PDB entry 8H0V | electron microscopy, 3.80 A resolution | chains B and P of the 24 polymer chains in the assembly

Chain B:
Molecule: DNA-directed RNA polymerase subunit beta
From: Komagataella phaffii
Notes: EC 2.7.7.6
UniProt: C4QZQ7 (C4QZQ7_KOMPG); residue numbers follow UniProt; this construct covers 1-1227
Chain sequence (1227 residues; each row starts with the number of its first residue):
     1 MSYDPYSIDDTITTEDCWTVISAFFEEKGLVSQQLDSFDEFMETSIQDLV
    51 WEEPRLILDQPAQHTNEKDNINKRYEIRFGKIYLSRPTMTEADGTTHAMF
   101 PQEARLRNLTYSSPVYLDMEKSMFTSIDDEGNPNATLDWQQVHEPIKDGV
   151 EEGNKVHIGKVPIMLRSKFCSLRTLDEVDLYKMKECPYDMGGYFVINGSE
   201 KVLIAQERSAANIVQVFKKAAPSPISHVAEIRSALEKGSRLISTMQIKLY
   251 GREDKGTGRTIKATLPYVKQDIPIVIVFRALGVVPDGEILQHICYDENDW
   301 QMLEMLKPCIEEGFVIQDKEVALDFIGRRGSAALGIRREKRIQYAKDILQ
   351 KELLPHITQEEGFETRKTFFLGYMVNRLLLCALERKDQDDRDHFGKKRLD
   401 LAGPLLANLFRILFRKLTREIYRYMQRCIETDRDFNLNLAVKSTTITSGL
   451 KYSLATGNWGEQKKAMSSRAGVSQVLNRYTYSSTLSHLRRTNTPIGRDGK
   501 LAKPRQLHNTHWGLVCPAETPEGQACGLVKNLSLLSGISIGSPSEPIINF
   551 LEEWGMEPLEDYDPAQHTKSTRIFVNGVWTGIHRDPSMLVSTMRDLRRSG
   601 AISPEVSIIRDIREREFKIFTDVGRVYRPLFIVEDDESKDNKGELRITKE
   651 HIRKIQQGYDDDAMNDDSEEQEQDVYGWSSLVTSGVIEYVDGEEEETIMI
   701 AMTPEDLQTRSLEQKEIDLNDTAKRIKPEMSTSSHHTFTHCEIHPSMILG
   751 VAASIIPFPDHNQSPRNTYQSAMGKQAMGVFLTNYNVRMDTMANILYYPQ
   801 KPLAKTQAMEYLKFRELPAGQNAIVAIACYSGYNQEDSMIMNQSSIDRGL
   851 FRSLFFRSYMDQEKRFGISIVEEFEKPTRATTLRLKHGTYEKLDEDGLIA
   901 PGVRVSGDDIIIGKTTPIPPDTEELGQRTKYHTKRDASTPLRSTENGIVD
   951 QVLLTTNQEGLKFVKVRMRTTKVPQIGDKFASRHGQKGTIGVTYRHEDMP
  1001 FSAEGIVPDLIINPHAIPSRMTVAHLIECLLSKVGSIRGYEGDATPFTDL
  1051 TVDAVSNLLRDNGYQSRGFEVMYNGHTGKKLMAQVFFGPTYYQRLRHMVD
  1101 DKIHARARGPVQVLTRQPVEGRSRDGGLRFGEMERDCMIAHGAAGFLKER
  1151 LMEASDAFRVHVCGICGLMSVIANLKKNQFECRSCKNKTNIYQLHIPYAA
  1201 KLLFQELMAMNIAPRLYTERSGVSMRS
Not modelled in the structure: 1-8, 129-152, 663-674, 712-718, 921-930, 1223-1227
Bound ions: Zn2+: Cys1163, Cys1166, Cys1182, Cys1185

Chain P:
Molecule: 14-nt RNA strand
Sequence (14 nucleotides; numbered -2 to 11; the number before each row is that of its first residue; numbers below 1 keep their minus sign (A-2 is residue -2)):
    -2 AGCAAUAGGAGCUU
Bound ions: Mg2+: U10, U11 (shared with 3 residues of chain A)

How chain B and chain P interact:
Contacting residue pairs (20):
  Ala470(B) - G5(P)  phosphate contact
  Ala470(B) - G6(P)  phosphate contact
  Gly471(B) - G6(P)  sugar contact
  Gln474(B) - G6(P)  hydrogen bond to the phosphate
  Gln474(B) - A7(P)  sugar contact
  Glu522(B) - U11(P)  base contact
  Gln776(B) - G8(P)  hydrogen bond to the phosphate
  Gln776(B) - C9(P)  hydrogen bond to the phosphate
  Arg879(B) - A-2(P)  base contact
  Arg884(B) - G-1(P)  hydrogen bond to the base
  Leu885(B) - G-1(P)  hydrogen bond to the base
  His887(B) - G-1(P)  salt bridge to the phosphate
  Lys979(B) - C9(P)  hydrogen bond to the phosphate
  Lys979(B) - U10(P)  salt bridge to the phosphate
  Lys987(B) - U10(P)  salt bridge to the phosphate
  Lys987(B) - U11(P)  salt bridge to the phosphate
  His1097(B) - C9(P)  sugar contact
  Pro1110(B) - C0(P)  base contact
  Gln1112(B) - A2(P)  hydrogen bond to the phosphate
  Arg1124(B) - A1(P)  salt bridge to the phosphate
Also at the interface, not in a pair above, chain B (24 interface residues in all): Thr456, Arg490, Asn492, Arg497, Pro521, Ala772, Lys775, Lys886, Asp1125

In short:
The interface between chain B and chain P involves 24 residues on one side and 12 on the other, with 7
hydrogen bonds and 5 salt bridges. Polar pairs include Arg884(B)-G-1(P), Leu885(B)-G-1(P) and Gln474(B)-G6(P).
The Mg2+ site is built by U10(P) and U11(P).
Chain B is DNA-directed RNA polymerase subunit beta (Komagataella phaffii) and chain P is a 14-nt RNA strand;
the structure, RNA polymerase II transcribing a chromatosome (type I), was determined by electron microscopy,
deposited together with 8H0W.
